3ASB - chain A; structure by X-ray diffraction, 2.70 A resolution.

# Chain A
Protein: LL-diaminopimelate aminotransferase
From: Chlamydia trachomatis
Notes: EC 2.6.1.83
Reference sequence: O84395 (DAPAT_CHLTR); residues 1-394 here = UniProt positions 1-394
Amino-acid sequence (400 residues; each row starts with the number of its first residue):
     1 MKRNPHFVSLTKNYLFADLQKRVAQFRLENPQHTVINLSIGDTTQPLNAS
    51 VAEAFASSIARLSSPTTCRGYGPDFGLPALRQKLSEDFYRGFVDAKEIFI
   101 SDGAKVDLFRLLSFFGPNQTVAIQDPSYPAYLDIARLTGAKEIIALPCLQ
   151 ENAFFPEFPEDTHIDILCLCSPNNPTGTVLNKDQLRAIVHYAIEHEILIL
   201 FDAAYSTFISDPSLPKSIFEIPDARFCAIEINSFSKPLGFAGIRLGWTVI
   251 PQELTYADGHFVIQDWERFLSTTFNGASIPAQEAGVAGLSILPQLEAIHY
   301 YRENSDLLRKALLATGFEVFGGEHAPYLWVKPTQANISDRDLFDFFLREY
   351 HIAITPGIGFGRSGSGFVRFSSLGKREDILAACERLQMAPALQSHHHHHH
Disordered / not traced: 11-15, 33-34, 42-45, 67-73, 333-338, 389-400
Differences from the reference sequence: expression tag (395-400)
Modified residues: Lys-236 ((2S)-2-amino-6-[[3-hydroxy-2-methyl-5-(phosphonooxymethyl)pyridin-4-yl]methylideneamino]hexanoic acid; LLP)
Curated features (UniProtKB/Swiss-Prot):
  - binding site (substrate): Tyr-14, Gly-41, Lys-105, Tyr-128, Asn-174, Asn-275, Arg-369
  - binding site (pyridoxal 5'-phosphate): Tyr-71, Ala-104, Lys-105, Tyr-128, Asn-174, Tyr-205, Ser-233 to Ser-235, Arg-244, Asn-275
  - modified residue: Lys-236 (N6-(pyridoxal phosphate)lysine)

# In short
UniProt lists 7 substrate-binding residues and 11 pyridoxal 5'-phosphate-binding residues.
Chain A is LL-diaminopimelate aminotransferase (Chlamydia trachomatis); the structure, Crystal structure of
PLP-bound LL-diaminopimelate aminotransferase from Chlamydia trachomatis, was determined by X-ray diffraction.
